PDB entry 6FJM | X-ray diffraction, 2.10 A resolution | chains B and C of the 6 polymer chains in the assembly

[Chain B]
Name: Tubulin beta-2B chain
From: Bos taurus
UniProt: Q6B856 (TBB2B_BOVIN); the author numbering skips numbers that UniProt does not, so the offset changes along the chain: 1-42 = UniProt 1-42; 45-360 = UniProt 43-358; 369-455 = UniProt 359-445
Chain sequence (445 residues; numbered 1 to 455; 10 numbers in that range are skipped by the numbering (no residue carries them; nothing is unmodelled there); the number before each row is that of its first residue):
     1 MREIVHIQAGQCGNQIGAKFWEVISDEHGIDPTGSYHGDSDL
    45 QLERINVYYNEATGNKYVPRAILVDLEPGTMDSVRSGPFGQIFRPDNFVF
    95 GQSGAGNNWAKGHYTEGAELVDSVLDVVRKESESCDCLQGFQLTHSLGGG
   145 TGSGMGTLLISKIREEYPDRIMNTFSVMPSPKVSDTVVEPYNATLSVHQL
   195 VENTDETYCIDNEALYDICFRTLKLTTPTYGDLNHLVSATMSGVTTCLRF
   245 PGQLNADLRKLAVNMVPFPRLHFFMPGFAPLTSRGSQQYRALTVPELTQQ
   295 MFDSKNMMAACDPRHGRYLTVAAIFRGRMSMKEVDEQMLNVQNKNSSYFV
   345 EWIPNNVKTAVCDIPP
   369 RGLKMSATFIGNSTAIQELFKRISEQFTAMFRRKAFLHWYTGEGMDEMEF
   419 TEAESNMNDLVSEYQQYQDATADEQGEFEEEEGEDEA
Unresolved in the structure: 1, 278-281, 441-455
Metal / ion sites: Mg2+: Gln11 (together with GDP); Ca2+ near Glu113 (its only coordinating residue here)
Small-molecule neighbours: GDP (guanosine-5'-diphosphate): Gly10, Gln11, Cys12, Gln15, Ile16, Asp69, Asn101, Ser140, Gly142, Gly143, Gly144, Thr145, Gly146, Ser147, Val171, Pro173, Val177, Asp179, Glu183, Asn206, Leu209, Tyr224, Leu227, Asn228
What the authors report for this chain:
  - binding site for Disorazole Z: Asn101, Asn102, Phe404, Trp407, Tyr408

[Chain C]
Name: Tubulin alpha-1B chain
From: Bos taurus
UniProt: P81947 (TBA1B_BOVIN); numbering as in UniProt (aligned over 1-451)
Chain sequence (451 residues; numbered 1 to 451; the number before each row is that of its first residue):
     1 MRECISIHVGQAGVQIGNACWELYCLEHGIQPDGQMPSDKTIGGGDDSFN
    51 TFFSETGAGKHVPRAVFVDLEPTVIDEVRTGTYRQLFHPEQLITGKEDAA
   101 NNYARGHYTIGKEIIDLVLDRIRKLADQCTGLQGFLVFHSFGGGTGSGFT
   151 SLLMERLSVDYGKKSKLEFSIYPAPQVSTAVVEPYNSILTTHTTLEHSDC
   201 AFMVDNEAIYDICRRNLDIERPTYTNLNRLISQIVSSITASLRFDGALNV
   251 DLTEFQTNLVPYPRIHFPLATYAPVISAEKAYHEQLSVAEITNACFEPAN
   301 QMVKCDPRHGKYMACCLLYRGDVVPKDVNAAIATIKTKRSIQFVDWCPTG
   351 FKVGINYQPPTVVPGGDLAKVQRAVCMLSNTTAIAEAWARLDHKFDLMYA
   401 KRAFVHWYVGEGMEEGEFSEAREDMAALEKDYEEVGVDSVEGEGEEEGEE
   451 Y
Unresolved in the structure: 441-451
Metal / ion sites: Ca2+: Asp39, Thr41, Gly44, Glu55
Small-molecule neighbours: GTP (guanosine-5'-triphosphate): Gly10, Gln11, Ala12, Gln15, Ile16, Asp69, Asp98, Ala99, Ala100, Asn101, Asn102, Ser140, Gly142, Gly143, Gly144, Thr145, Gly146, Ile171, Pro173, Val177, Ser178, Thr179, Glu183, Asn206, Tyr224, Leu227, Asn228, Ile231

[Interface between chain B and chain C]
Pairs across the interface (39):
  Gln96(B) - Met1(C)
  Ser97(B) - Arg2(C)
  Asn101(B) - Glu254(C)
  Asp179(B) - Glu254(C)
  Asp179(B) - Lys352(C)  hydrogen bond (backbone-side chain)
  Thr180(B) - Glu254(C)
  Thr180(B) - Asn258(C)
  Val181(B) - Asn258(C)  hydrogen bond (backbone-side chain)
  Val181(B) - Pro348(C)  hydrophobic
  Thr221(B) - Lys326(C)
  Thr221(B) - Asn329(C)
  Ala397(B) - Trp346(C)
  Met398(B) - Trp346(C)
  Arg400(B) - Asp345(C)  salt bridge
  Arg400(B) - Ser439(C)  hydrogen bond
  Arg401(B) - Tyr262(C)  hydrogen bond (backbone-side chain)
  Arg401(B) - Asp345(C)  salt bridge
  Arg401(B) - Trp346(C)
  Arg401(B) - Glu434(C)  hydrogen bond (side chain-backbone)
  Arg401(B) - Val435(C)
  Arg401(B) - Val437(C)  hydrogen bond (side chain-backbone)
  Arg401(B) - Asp438(C)
  Arg401(B) - Ser439(C)  hydrogen bond
  Lys402(B) - Tyr262(C)
  Ala403(B) - Pro261(C)
  Ala403(B) - Tyr262(C)
  Ala403(B) - Trp346(C)  hydrophobic
  Phe404(B) - Thr257(C)
  Phe404(B) - Asn258(C)
  Phe404(B) - Val260(C)
  Phe404(B) - Pro261(C)  hydrogen bond (backbone-backbone)
  Phe404(B) - Trp346(C)  hydrophobic
  His406(B) - Val260(C)  hydrogen bond (side chain-backbone)
  His406(B) - Pro261(C)
  His406(B) - Tyr262(C)
  His406(B) - Pro263(C)
  Trp407(B) - Gln256(C)
  Trp407(B) - Thr257(C)  hydrogen bond (side chain-backbone)
  Trp407(B) - Val260(C)
Also at the interface, not in a pair above, chain B (19 interface residues in all): Gly100, Val182, Leu405
Also at the interface, not in a pair above, chain C (23 interface residues in all): Pro325, Cys347

[Summary]
Chain B and chain C form an interface of 19 and 23 residues respectively; the contacts include 10 hydrogen
bonds and 2 salt bridges. Among the polar pairs are Arg400(B)-Asp345(C), Arg401(B)-Asp345(C) and
Asp179(B)-Lys352(C). Bound to chain B: GDP. From the paper: a binding site for Disorazole Z at Asn101(B),
Asn102(B) and Phe404(B) among others.
Chain B is Tubulin beta-2B chain and chain C is Tubulin alpha-1B chain, both from Bos taurus; the structure,
tubulin-Disorazole Z complex, was determined by X-ray diffraction, deposited together with 6FII and 6FJF.
